5MRC - chains A and B of the 78 polymer chains in the assembly; structure by electron microscopy, 3.25 A resolution.

Chain A:
Molecule: 21S ribosomal RNA
Source organism: Saccharomyces cerevisiae
Sequence (3296 nucleotides; numbered 1 to 3296; the number before each row is that of its first residue):
     1 GUAAAAAGUAGAAUAAUAGAUUUGAAAUAUUUAUUAUAUAGAUUUAAAGA
    51 GAUAAUCAUGGAGUAUAAUAAUUAAAUUUAAUAAAUUUAAUAUAACUAUU
   101 AAUAGAAUUAGGUUACUAAUAAAUUAAUAACAAUUAAUUUUAAAACCUAA
   151 AGGUAAACCUUUAUAUUAAUAAUGUUAUUUUUUAUUAUUUUUAUAAUAAG
   201 AAUAAUUAUUAAUAAUAAUAAACUAAGUGAACUGAAACAUCUAAGUAACU
   251 UAAGGAUAAGAAAUCAACAGAGAUAUUAUGAGUAUUGGUGAGAGAAAAUA
   301 AUAAAGGUCUAAUAAGUAUUAUGUGAAAAAAAUGUAAGAAAAUAGGAUAA
   351 CAAAUUCUAAGACUAAAUACUAUUAAUAAGUAUAGUAAGUACCGUAAGGG
   401 AAAGUAUGAAAAUGAUUAUUUUAUAAGCAAUCAUGAAUAUAUUAUAUUAU
   451 AUUAAUGAUGUACCUUUUGUAUAAUGGGUCAGCAAGUAAUUAAUAUUAGU
   501 AAAACAAUAAGUUAUAAAUAAAUAGAAUAAUAUAUAUAUAUAAAAAAAUA
   551 UAUUAAAAUAUUUAAUUAAUAUUAAUUGACCCGAAAGCAAACGAUCUAAC
   601 UAUGAUAAGAUGGAUAAACGAUCGAACAGGUUGAUGUUGCAAUAUCAUCU
   651 GAUUAAUUGUGGUUAGUAGUGAAAGACAAAUCUGGUUUGCAGAUAGCUGG
   701 UUUUCUAUGAAAUAUAUGUAAGUAUAGCCUUUAUAAAUAAUAAUUAUUAU
   751 AUAAUAUUAUAUUAAUAUUAUAUAAAGAAUGGUACAGCAAUUAAUAUAUA
   801 UUAGGGAACUAUUAAAGUUUUAUUAAUAAUAUUAAAUCUCGAAAUAUUUA
   851 AUUAUAUAUAAUAAAGAGUCAGAUUAUGUGCGAUAAGGUAAAUAAUCUAA
   901 AGGGAAACAGCCCAGAUUAAGAUAUAAAGUUCCUAAUAAAUAAUAAGUGA
   951 AAUAAAUAUUAAAAUAUUAUAAUAUAAUCAGUUAAUGGGUUUGACAAUAA
  1001 CCAUUUUUUAAUGAACAUGUAACAAUGCACUGAUUUAUAAUAAAUAAAAA
  1051 AAAAUAAUAUUUAAAAUCAAAUAUAUAUAUAUUUGUUAAUAGAUAAUAUA
  1101 CGGAUCUUAAUAAUAAGAAUUAUUUAAUUCCUAAUAUGGAAUAUUAUAUU
  1151 UUUAUAAUAAAAAUAUAAAUACUGAAUAUCUAAAUAUUAUUAUUACUUUU
  1201 UUUUUAAUAAUAAUAAUAUGGUAAUAGAACAUUUAAUGAUAAUAUAUAUU
  1251 AGUUAUUAAUUAAUAUAUGUAUUAAUUAAAUAGAGAAUGCUGACAUGAGU
  1301 AACGAAAAAAAGGUAUAAACCUUUUCACCUAAAACAUAAGGUUUAACUAU
  1351 AAAAGUACGGCCCCUAAUUAAAUUAAUAAAAAUAUAAAUAUAUUUAAGAU
  1401 GGGAUAAUCUAUAUUAAUAAAAAUUUAUCUUAAAAUAUAUAUAUUAUUAA
  1451 UAAUUAUAUUAAUUAAUUAAUAAUAUAUAUAAUUAUAUUAUAUAUUAUAU
  1501 AUUUUUUAUAUAAUAUAAACUAAUAAAGAUCAGGAAAUAAUUAAUGUAUA
  1551 CCGUAAUGUAGACCGACUCAGGUAUGUAAGUAGAGAAUAUGAAGGUGAAU
  1601 UAGAUAAUUAAAGGGAAGGAACUCGGCAAAGAUAGCUCAUAAGUUAGUCA
  1651 AUAAAGAGUAAUAAGAACAAAGUUGUACAACUGUUUACUAAAAACACCGC
  1701 ACUUUGCAGAAACGAUAAGUUUAAGUAUAAGGUGUGAACUCUGCUCCAUG
  1751 CUUAAUAUAUAAAUAAAAUUAUUUAACGAUAAUUUAAUUAAAUUUAGGUA
  1801 AAUAGCAGCCUUAUUAUGAGGGUUAUAAUGUAGCGAAAUUCCUUGGCCUA
  1851 UAAUUGAGGUCCCGCAUGAAUGACGUAAUGAUACAACAACUGUCUCCCCU
  1901 UUAAGCUAAGUGAAAUUGAAAUCGUAGUGAAGAUGCUAUGUACCUUCAGC
  1951 AAGACGGAAAGACCCUAUGCAGCUUUACUGUAAUUAGAUAGAUCGAAUUA
  2001 UUGUUUAUUAUAUUCAGCAUAUUAAGUAAUCCUAUUAUUAGGUAAUCGUU
  2051 UAGAUAUUAAUGAGAUACUUAUUAUAAUAUAAUGAUAAUUCUAAUCUUAU
  2101 AAAUAAUUAUUAUUAUUAUUAUUAAUAAUAAUAAUAUGCUUUCAAGCAUA
  2151 GUGAUAAAACAUAUUUAUAUGAUAAUCACUUUACUUAAUAGAUAUAAUUC
  2201 UUAAGUAAUAUAUAAUAUAUAUUUUAUAUAUAUUAUAUAUAAUAUAAGAG
  2251 ACAAUCUCUAAUUGGUAGUUUUGAUGGGGCGUCAUUAUCAGCAAAAGUAU
  2301 CUGAAUAAGUCCAUAAAUAAAUAUAUAAAAUUAUUGAAUAAAAAAAAAAU
  2351 AAUAUAUAUUAUAUAUAUUAAUUAUAAAUUGAAAUAUGUUUAUAUAAAUU
  2401 UAUAUUUAUUGAAUAUAUUUUAGUAAUAGAUAAAAAUAUGUACAGUAAAA
  2451 UUGUAAGGAAAACAAUAAUAACUUUCUCCUCUCUCGGUGGGGGUUCACAC
  2501 CUAUUUUUAAUAGGUGUGAACCCCUCUUCGGGGUUCCGGUUCCCUUUCGG
  2551 GUCCCGGAACUUAAAUAAAAAUGGAAAGAAUUAAAUUAAUAUAAUGGUAU
  2601 AACUGUGCGAUAAUUGUAACACAAACGAGUGAAACAAGUACGUAAGUAUG
  2651 GCAUAAUGAACAAAUAACACUGAUUGUAAAGGUUAUUGAUAACGAAUAAA
  2701 AGUUACGCUAGGGAUAACAGGGUAAUAUAGCGAAAGAGUAGAUAUUGUAA
  2751 GCUAUGUUUGCCACCUCGAUGUCGACUCAACAUUUCCUCUUGGUUGUAAA
  2801 AGCUAAGAAGGGUUUGACUGUUCGUCAAUUAAAAUGUUACGUGAGUUGGG
  2851 UUAAAUACGAUGUGAAUCAGUAUGGUUCCUAUCUGCUGAAGGAAAUAUUA
  2901 UCAAAUUAAAUCUCAUUAUUAGUACGCAAGGACCAUAAUGAAUCAACCCA
  2951 UGGUGUAUCUAUUGAUAAUAAUAUAAUAUAUUUAAUAAAAAUAAUACUUU
  3001 AUUAAUAUAUUAUCUAUAUUAGUUUAUAUUUUAAUUAUAUAUUAUCAUAG
  3051 UAGAUAAGCUAAGUUGAUAAUAAAUAAAUAUUGAAUACAUAUUAAAUAUG
  3101 AAGUUGUUUUAAUAAGAUAAUUAAUCUGAUAAUUUUAUACUAAAAUUAAU
  3151 AAUUAUAGGUUUUAUAUAUUAUUUAUAAAUAAAUAUAUUAUAAUAAUAAU
  3201 AAUUAUUAUUAUUAAUAAAAAAUAUUAAUUAUAAUAUUAAUAAAAUACUA
  3251 AUUUAUCAGUUAUCUAUAUAAUAUCUAAUCUAUUAUUCUAUAUACU
Disordered / not traced: 1-7, 80-83, 107-109, 129-131, 179-199, 554-559, 757-765, 811-815, 822, 967-1055, 1133-1136, 1153-1159, 1196-1204, 1375-1379, 1419-1422, 1441-1480, 1503-1505, 1538-1539, 2013-2077, 2101-2182, 2189-2197, 2222-2226, 2241-2242, 2277-2280, 2339-2344, 2393-2407, 2479-2572, 2715-2718, 2767-2771, 2985-3001, 3036-3039, 3179-3228, 3294-3296
Ion coordination: Mg2+ site 1: A150, A218; Mg2+ site 2: A237, C238; Mg2+ site 3: G245, A327; Mg2+ site 4 near A258 (its only coordinating residue here); Mg2+ site 5 near G280 (its only coordinating residue here); Mg2+ site 6 near U322 (its only coordinating residue here); Mg2+ site 7 near A359 (its only coordinating residue here); Mg2+ site 8: A359, A360 (shared with 1 residue of chain b); Mg2+ site 9 near G394 (its only coordinating residue here); Mg2+ site 10: A423, U424; Mg2+ site 11 near G427 (its only coordinating residue here); Mg2+ site 12: C464 (shared with 3 residues of chain N); 130 more Mg2+ sites not listed

Chain B:
Protein: uL2m
Source organism: Saccharomyces cerevisiae
UniProtKB: P32611 (RML2_YEAST); residue numbers follow UniProt; this construct covers 1-393
Sequence (393 residues; each row starts with the number of its first residue):
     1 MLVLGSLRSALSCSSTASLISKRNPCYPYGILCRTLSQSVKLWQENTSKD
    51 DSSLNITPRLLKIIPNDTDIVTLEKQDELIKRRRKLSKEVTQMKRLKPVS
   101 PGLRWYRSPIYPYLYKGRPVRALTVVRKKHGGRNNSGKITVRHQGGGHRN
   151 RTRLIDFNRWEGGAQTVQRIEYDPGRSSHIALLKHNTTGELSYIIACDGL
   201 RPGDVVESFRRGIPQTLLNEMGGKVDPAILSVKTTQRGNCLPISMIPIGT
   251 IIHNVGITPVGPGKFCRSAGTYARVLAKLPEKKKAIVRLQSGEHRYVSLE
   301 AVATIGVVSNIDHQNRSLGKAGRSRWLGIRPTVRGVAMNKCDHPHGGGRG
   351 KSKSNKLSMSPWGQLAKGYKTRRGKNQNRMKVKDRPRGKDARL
Disordered / not traced: 1-60, 221-227, 389-393
Swiss-Prot annotation at these positions:
  - mutagenesis: Val336 to Asp342 (Loss of function), His343 (H343Q: Causes a cold-sensitive respiratory growth defect. Does not impair assembly of the ribosomal subunit)
Ion coordination: Mg2+: Thr332 (shared with A1696(A), C1697(A), G1736(A) of chain A); Na+: His345, Gly346, Gly347, Ser352, Ser354

How chain A and chain B interact:
Pairs across the interface (298; chain A residue first):
  A599(A) with Arg133(B), hydrogen bond to the base; Arg330(B), hydrogen bond to the phosphate
  C600(A) with His130(B), sugar contact; Gly131(B), sugar contact; Arg133(B), hydrogen bond to the sugar; Gly145(B), phosphate contact; Gly146(B), phosphate contact; Arg325(B), salt bridge to the phosphate; Arg330(B), salt bridge to the phosphate
  U601(A) with Lys129(B), phosphate contact; Gly145(B), phosphate contact; Gly146(B), hydrogen bond to the phosphate
  A602(A) with Lys129(B), phosphate contact; Arg149(B), hydrogen bond to the phosphate
  U603(A) with Arg149(B), salt bridge to the phosphate
  G612(A) with Val99(B), base contact
  G613(A) with Lys97(B), hydrogen bond to the phosphate; Val99(B), sugar contact
  A614(A) with Arg95(B), hydrogen bond to the base; Lys97(B), salt bridge to the phosphate
  A618(A) with Leu96(B), base contact
  C619(A) with Val99(B), base contact; Ser100(B), phosphate contact; Leu103(B), sugar contact
  G620(A) with Ser100(B), hydrogen bond to the phosphate; Gly102(B), hydrogen bond to the phosphate; Leu103(B), hydrogen bond to the phosphate; Lys320(B), salt bridge to the phosphate; Ala321(B), hydrogen bond to the base; Gly322(B), hydrogen bond to the base
  A621(A) with Val99(B), sugar contact; Ser100(B), hydrogen bond to the phosphate
  A655(A) with Lys320(B), salt bridge to the phosphate; Ala321(B), base contact; Gly322(B), phosphate contact; Arg325(B), hydrogen bond to the base; Trp326(B), hydrogen bond to the phosphate; Pro331(B), base contact
  U663(A) with Gly137(B), sugar contact
  U664(A) with Ser136(B), sugar contact; Gly137(B), sugar contact; Lys138(B), sugar contact
  G669(A) with Lys138(B), sugar contact
  U670(A) with Lys138(B), phosphate contact; Ile139(B), hydrogen bond to the phosphate
  G671(A) with Ile139(B), phosphate contact; Arg330(B), salt bridge to the phosphate; Asp342(B), hydrogen bond to the base
  A672(A) with Arg325(B), base contact; Arg330(B), salt bridge to the phosphate; Pro331(B), sugar contact; Val333(B), sugar contact
  A673(A) with Val333(B), sugar contact; Ala337(B), sugar contact; Met338(B), base contact; Asp342(B), base contact
  A674(A) with Ala337(B), phosphate contact
  G675(A) with Asn339(B), sugar contact; Cys341(B), hydrogen bond to the base
  A1367(A) with Lys128(B), salt bridge to the phosphate
  U1368(A) with Lys128(B), salt bridge to the phosphate
  U1391(A) with Asn135(B), hydrogen bond to the phosphate
  A1392(A) with Asn135(B), phosphate contact
  A1423(A) with Arg121(B), salt bridge to the phosphate
  G1528(A) with Lys116(B), salt bridge to the phosphate
  A1529(A) with Lys94(B), hydrogen bond to the phosphate
  U1530(A) with Lys94(B), salt bridge to the phosphate; Tyr106(B), sugar contact; Arg323(B), phosphate contact
  C1531(A) with Tyr106(B), phosphate contact; His148(B), hydrogen bond to the base; Arg323(B), salt bridge to the phosphate; Trp326(B), stacking on the base; Leu327(B), sugar contact
  A1532(A) with Arg118(B), phosphate contact; His148(B), sugar contact; Arg149(B), sugar contact; Asn150(B), hydrogen bond to the phosphate; Arg153(B), hydrogen bond to the sugar; Tyr172(B), stacking on the base; Pro174(B), phosphate contact
  G1533(A) with Arg118(B), salt bridge to the phosphate; Pro119(B), phosphate contact; His148(B), base contact; Arg149(B), sugar contact; Asn150(B), phosphate contact; Arg151(B), hydrogen bond to the phosphate; Arg153(B), salt bridge to the phosphate; Pro174(B), phosphate contact
  G1534(A) with Arg121(B), salt bridge to the phosphate; Val126(B), sugar contact; Arg149(B), sugar contact; Arg151(B), salt bridge to the phosphate
  A1535(A) with Arg121(B), salt bridge to the phosphate; Val126(B), sugar contact; Arg151(B), salt bridge to the phosphate
  U1645(A) with Arg104(B), hydrogen bond to the sugar
  A1646(A) with Arg95(B), salt bridge to the phosphate
  G1647(A) with Arg95(B), salt bridge to the phosphate; Lys97(B), phosphate contact; Pro98(B), base contact; Val99(B), sugar contact; Arg104(B), hydrogen bond to the base
  U1648(A) with Lys97(B), salt bridge to the phosphate
  A1680(A) with Pro101(B), hydrogen bond to the base; Trp105(B), base contact
  C1681(A) with Pro101(B), base contact
  C1695(A) with Val333(B), phosphate contact; Arg334(B), salt bridge to the phosphate; Ala337(B), sugar contact
  A1696(A) with Pro331(B), phosphate contact; Thr332(B), phosphate contact; Val333(B), phosphate contact; Arg334(B), salt bridge to the phosphate
  C1697(A) with Ala321(B), sugar contact; Pro331(B), phosphate contact; Thr332(B), hydrogen bond to the phosphate
  C1698(A) with Leu318(B), hydrogen bond to the sugar; Gly319(B), sugar contact; Lys320(B), sugar contact; Ala321(B), sugar contact; Ser324(B), hydrogen bond to the phosphate
  G1699(A) with Ser317(B), sugar contact; Leu318(B), hydrogen bond to the phosphate
  C1702(A) with Lys367(B), hydrogen bond to the base
  U1703(A) with Ala366(B), hydrogen bond to the sugar; Lys367(B), sugar contact; Gly368(B), hydrogen bond to the sugar; Gly388(B), phosphate contact
  U1704(A) with Gly368(B), sugar contact; Tyr369(B), sugar contact; Lys370(B), phosphate contact; Thr371(B), hydrogen bond to the sugar; Arg385(B), salt bridge to the phosphate; Arg387(B), salt bridge to the phosphate
  U1705(A) with Lys370(B), phosphate contact; Thr371(B), hydrogen bond to the phosphate; Arg372(B), phosphate contact; Arg385(B), salt bridge to the phosphate; Arg387(B), salt bridge to the phosphate
  G1706(A) with Phe265(B), sugar contact; Leu289(B), base contact; Gln290(B), base contact; Ser291(B), hydrogen bond to the base; Glu293(B), sugar contact; Arg295(B), hydrogen bond to the sugar; Arg372(B), salt bridge to the phosphate; Asn378(B), hydrogen bond to the phosphate
  C1707(A) with Lys264(B), sugar contact; Phe265(B), phosphate contact; Arg295(B), salt bridge to the phosphate; Asn378(B), hydrogen bond to the phosphate
  A1708(A) with Lys264(B), salt bridge to the phosphate
  G1709(A) with Arg372(B), sugar contact
  A1710(A) with Thr371(B), hydrogen bond to the sugar
  A1711(A) with Val141(B), base contact; Trp362(B), sugar contact; Gln364(B), hydrogen bond to the phosphate
  A1712(A) with Thr140(B), hydrogen bond to the sugar; Trp362(B), sugar contact
  C1713(A) with Asn134(B), base contact; Ser136(B), sugar contact; Lys138(B), hydrogen bond to the phosphate; Trp362(B), phosphate contact
  G1714(A) with Lys138(B), salt bridge to the phosphate
  G1719(A) with Asn134(B), base contact; Asn135(B), sugar contact
  U1720(A) with Asn134(B), hydrogen bond to the base; Asn135(B), hydrogen bond to the sugar
  U1721(A) with His130(B), phosphate contact; Gly132(B), hydrogen bond to the sugar; Arg133(B), sugar contact; Asn134(B), sugar contact; Thr140(B), hydrogen bond to the base; Val141(B), base contact
  U1722(A) with His130(B), salt bridge to the phosphate; Val141(B), sugar contact; Gln144(B), hydrogen bond to the phosphate
  A1723(A) with Gln144(B), phosphate contact
  A1724(A) with Arg127(B), salt bridge to the phosphate; Thr152(B), sugar contact; Leu154(B), base contact
  G1725(A) with Phe157(B), phosphate contact; Gly175(B), sugar contact; Arg176(B), salt bridge to the phosphate
  U1726(A) with Lys264(B), hydrogen bond to the sugar; Phe265(B), sugar contact; Cys266(B), hydrogen bond to the sugar; Arg267(B), salt bridge to the phosphate; Ser268(B), hydrogen bond to the phosphate
  A1727(A) with Cys266(B), phosphate contact; Arg267(B), hydrogen bond to the phosphate; Ser268(B), hydrogen bond to the phosphate; Thr271(B), phosphate contact; Gln290(B), phosphate contact; Ser291(B), base contact; Arg385(B), base contact
  U1728(A) with Ser177(B), sugar contact; Ser268(B), sugar contact; Ala269(B), hydrogen bond to the sugar; Gly270(B), base contact; Gln290(B), base contact; Asn310(B), base contact; Ile311(B), hydrogen bond to the base; His313(B), base contact; Gln314(B), hydrogen bond to the base
  A1729(A) with Ser268(B), hydrogen bond to the sugar; His313(B), salt bridge to the phosphate
  A1730(A) with Gln144(B), phosphate contact
  G1731(A) with Val141(B), phosphate contact; Gln144(B), hydrogen bond to the phosphate
  G1732(A) with Arg142(B), salt bridge to the phosphate; His143(B), salt bridge to the phosphate; Met359(B), sugar contact; Ser360(B), sugar contact; Pro361(B), phosphate contact; Ala366(B), hydrogen bond to the base; Lys367(B), base contact
  U1733(A) with Arg142(B), salt bridge to the phosphate; His343(B), salt bridge to the phosphate; His345(B), hydrogen bond to the phosphate; Ser358(B), hydrogen bond to the sugar; Met359(B), sugar contact; Pro361(B), phosphate contact; Ala366(B), sugar contact; Lys367(B), hydrogen bond to the base
  G1734(A) with Arg334(B), phosphate contact; Gly335(B), hydrogen bond to the phosphate; Val336(B), hydrogen bond to the phosphate; His345(B), salt bridge to the phosphate; Lys353(B), hydrogen bond to the sugar
  U1735(A) with Arg334(B), salt bridge to the phosphate; Val336(B), phosphate contact
  G1736(A) with Arg334(B), base contact
  A1737(A) with Trp105(B), hydrogen bond to the base
  A1738(A) with Trp105(B), sugar contact
  U1749(A) with Leu357(B), base contact
  G1750(A) with Leu357(B), sugar contact; Leu365(B), sugar contact
  C1751(A) with Leu365(B), sugar contact; Lys367(B), sugar contact; Gly368(B), hydrogen bond to the sugar; Tyr369(B), sugar contact
  U1752(A) with Gly368(B), sugar contact; Lys370(B), hydrogen bond to the phosphate; Arg373(B), salt bridge to the phosphate
  U1753(A) with Lys370(B), salt bridge to the phosphate
  A1802(A) with Leu357(B), base contact; Ser358(B), hydrogen bond to the sugar; Lys367(B), salt bridge to the phosphate
  U1803(A) with Lys353(B), salt bridge to the phosphate; Asn355(B), hydrogen bond to the sugar; Lys356(B), sugar contact
  A1804(A) with Lys353(B), phosphate contact; Asn355(B), hydrogen bond to the phosphate
  U1871(A) with Lys351(B), base contact; Lys353(B), salt bridge to the phosphate
  G1872(A) with Lys351(B), salt bridge to the phosphate
  C1973(A) with Lys340(B), phosphate contact
  U1974(A) with Lys340(B), sugar contact
  U1975(A) with Lys340(B), salt bridge to the phosphate; Lys356(B), salt bridge to the phosphate
  U1985(A) with Arg373(B), phosphate contact; Asn376(B), phosphate contact
  A1986(A) with Gly374(B), phosphate contact; Lys375(B), phosphate contact
  G1987(A) with Lys375(B), salt bridge to the phosphate
  U2089(A) with Lys282(B), hydrogen bond to the phosphate
  U2090(A) with Lys282(B), salt bridge to the phosphate
  A2247(A) with Thr258(B), sugar contact; Pro259(B), phosphate contact; Val260(B), sugar contact
  G2248(A) with Lys283(B), salt bridge to the phosphate
  A2249(A) with Lys284(B), salt bridge to the phosphate; Arg379(B), sugar contact; Met380(B), phosphate contact
  C2252(A) with Arg379(B), hydrogen bond to the sugar
  A2253(A) with Lys375(B), salt bridge to the phosphate; Arg379(B), hydrogen bond to the sugar
  G2264(A) with Lys356(B), phosphate contact
  G2265(A) with Lys356(B), salt bridge to the phosphate
  A2705(A) with Arg349(B), sugar contact
  C2706(A) with Arg349(B), salt bridge to the phosphate
  A2857(A) with Gly350(B), phosphate contact; Lys351(B), phosphate contact
  C2858(A) with Gly350(B), phosphate contact; Lys351(B), hydrogen bond to the phosphate
  U2863(A) with Asn355(B), hydrogen bond to the sugar
  G2864(A) with Ser354(B), sugar contact; Asn355(B), phosphate contact
  A2865(A) with Lys340(B), sugar contact; Gly348(B), phosphate contact; Ser352(B), phosphate contact; Ser354(B), hydrogen bond to the phosphate
  A2866(A) with Gly347(B), phosphate contact; Gly348(B), hydrogen bond to the phosphate; Arg349(B), hydrogen bond to the base
  U2867(A) with Arg349(B), salt bridge to the phosphate
Other interface residues (no listed pair), chain A (121 interface residues in all): U1424, C1649, A1701, A1877, U1984, A2246, G2250, A2254
Other interface residues (no listed pair), chain B (145 interface residues in all): Tyr115, Gly117, Val125, Ile257, Ser298, Arg316, Pro344, Gly346, Gly363, Lys381

Overview:
121 residues of chain A face 145 of chain B across their interface; the contacts include 80 hydrogen bonds, 60
salt bridges and 2 aromatic stacking contacts. Among the polar pairs are A599(A)-Arg133(B), A614(A)-Arg95(B)
and G620(A)-Ala321(B). From UniProt: 8 mutagenesis sites on chain B.
Chain A is 21S ribosomal RNA and chain B is uL2m, both from Saccharomyces cerevisiae; the structure, Structure
of the yeast mitochondrial ribosome - Class A, was determined by electron microscopy together with 5MRE and
5MRF from the same study.
